PDB entry 1QBK | X-ray diffraction, 3.00 A resolution | chains B and C

Chain B:
Protein: Karyopherin BETA2
From: Homo sapiens
Notes: fragment: full-length protein
UniProt: Q92973 (TNPO1_HUMAN); numbering as in UniProt (aligned over 1-890)
Chain sequence (890 residues; each row starts with the number of its first residue):
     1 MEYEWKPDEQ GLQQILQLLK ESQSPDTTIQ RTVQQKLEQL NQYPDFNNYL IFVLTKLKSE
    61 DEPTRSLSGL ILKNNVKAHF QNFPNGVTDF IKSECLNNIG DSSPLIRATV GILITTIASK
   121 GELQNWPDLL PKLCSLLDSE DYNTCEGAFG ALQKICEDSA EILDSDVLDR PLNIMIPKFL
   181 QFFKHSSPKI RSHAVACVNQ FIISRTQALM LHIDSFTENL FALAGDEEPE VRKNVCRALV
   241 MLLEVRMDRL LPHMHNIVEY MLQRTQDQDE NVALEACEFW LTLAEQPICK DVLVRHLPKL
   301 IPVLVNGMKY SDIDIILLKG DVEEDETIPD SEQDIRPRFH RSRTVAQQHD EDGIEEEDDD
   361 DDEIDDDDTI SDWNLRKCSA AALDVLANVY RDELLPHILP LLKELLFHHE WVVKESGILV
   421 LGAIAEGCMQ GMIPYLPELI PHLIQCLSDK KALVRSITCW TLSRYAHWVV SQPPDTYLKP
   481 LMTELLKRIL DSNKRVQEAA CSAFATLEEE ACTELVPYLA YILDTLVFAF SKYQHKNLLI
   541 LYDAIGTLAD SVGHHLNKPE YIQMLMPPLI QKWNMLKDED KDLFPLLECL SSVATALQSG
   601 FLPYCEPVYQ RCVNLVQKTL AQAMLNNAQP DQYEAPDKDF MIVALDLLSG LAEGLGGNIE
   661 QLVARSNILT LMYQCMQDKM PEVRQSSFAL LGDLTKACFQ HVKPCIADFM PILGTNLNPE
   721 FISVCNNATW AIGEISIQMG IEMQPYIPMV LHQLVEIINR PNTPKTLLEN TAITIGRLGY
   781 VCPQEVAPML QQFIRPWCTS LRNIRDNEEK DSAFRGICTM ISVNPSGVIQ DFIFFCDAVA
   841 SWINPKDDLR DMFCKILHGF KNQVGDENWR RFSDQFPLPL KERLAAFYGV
Unresolved in the structure: 1-2, 167-169, 353-357
Sequence notes: conflict Thr217 (Ile in Q92973); modified residue (175, 210, 237, 247, 254, 261, 308, 429, 432, 482, 564, 566, 575, 624, 641, 672, 680, 710, 739, 743, 749, 789, 820, 852)
Modified residues: Mse175, Mse210, Mse241, Mse254, Mse261, Mse308, Mse429, Mse432, Mse482, Mse564, Mse566, Mse575, Mse624, Mse641, Mse672, Mse676, Mse680, Mse710, Mse739, Mse743, Mse749, Mse789, Mse820, Mse852 (selenomethionine; parent Met)
Swiss-Prot annotation at these positions:
  - site: Trp468 (Important for interaction with cargo nuclear localization signals)

Chain C:
Protein: RAN
From: Homo sapiens
Notes: fragment: full-length protein
UniProt: P62826 (RAN_HUMAN); residue numbers follow UniProt; this construct covers 1-216
Chain sequence (216 residues; numbered 1 to 216; the number before each row is that of its first residue):
     1 MAAQGEPQVQ FKLVLVGDGG TGKTTFVKRH LTGEFEKKYV ATLGVEVHPL VFHTNRGPIK
    61 FNVWDTAGQE KFGGLRDGYY IQAQCAIIMF DVTSRVTYKN VPNWHRDLVR VCENIPIVLC
   121 GNKVDIKDRK VKAKSIVFHR KKNLQYYDIS AKSNYNFEKP FLWLARKLIG DPNLEFVAMP
   181 ALAPPEVVMD PALAAQYEHD LEVAQTTALP DEDDDL
Unresolved in the structure: 1-7, 198-216
Sequence notes: conflict Arg129 (Ser in P62826); modified residue (89, 179, 189)
Modified residues: Mse89 (selenomethionine; parent Met); Mse179 (selenomethionine; parent Met); Mse189 (selenomethionine; parent Met)
Swiss-Prot annotation at these positions:
  - region: Lys37 to Val45 (Switch-I), Gly68 to Gln84 (Switch-II), Asp211 to Leu216 (Interaction with RANBP1)
  - binding site (GTP): Asp18 to Thr25, Glu36 to Thr42, Gly68, Asn122 to Asp125, Ser150 to Lys152
  - site: Gln69 (Essential for GTP hydrolysis)
  - modified residue: Ala2 (N-acetylalanine), Thr24 (Phosphothreonine), Lys37 (N6-acetyllysine), Lys60 (N6-acetyllysine), Lys71 (N6-acetyllysine), Lys99 (N6-acetyllysine), Lys134 (N6-acetyllysine), Lys159 (N6-acetyllysine)
  - cross-link (Glycyl lysine isopeptide (Lys-Gly)): Lys71 (interchain with G-Cter in SUMO2), Lys152 (interchain with G-Cter in SUMO2)
Bound ions: Mg2+: Thr24, Thr42 (together with GMP-PNP)
Small-molecule neighbours: GMP-PNP (GNP; phosphoaminophosphonic acid-guanylate ester): Asp18, Gly19, Gly20, Thr21, Gly22, Lys23, Thr24, Thr25, Phe35, Glu36, Lys37, Lys38, Tyr39, Val40, Ala41, Thr42, Thr66, Ala67, Gly68, Gln69, Asn122, Lys123, Asp125, Ile126, Ser150, Ala151, Lys152

Interface between chain B and chain C:
Contacting residue pairs (75):
  Leu19(B) with Leu75(C), hydrophobic
  Lys20(B) with Trp64(C)
  Ser22(B) with Val47(C)
  Gln23(B) with Val47(C), hydrogen bond (side chain-backbone)
  Ser24(B) with Glu46(C), hydrogen bond
  Thr27(B) with Gly44(C); Val45(C); Glu46(C), hydrogen bond
  Arg31(B) with Phe72(C)
  Gln34(B) with Phe72(C)
  Asp61(B) with Gln82(C)
  Arg65(B) with Trp64(C); Gly78(C), hydrogen bond (side chain-backbone); Ile81(C), hydrogen bond (side chain-backbone); Gln82(C)
  Leu72(B) with Arg76(C), hydrogen bond (backbone-side chain); Asp77(C)
  Lys73(B) with Gly74(C)
  Asn75(B) with Arg76(C), hydrogen bond
  Val76(B) with Gly74(C)
  Ile114(B) with Arg110(C)
  Ile117(B) with Arg110(C)
  Glu161(B) with Arg110(C)
  Ser165(B) with Arg106(C); Arg110(C), hydrogen bond
  Leu274(B) with Asn143(C)
  Glu275(B) with Lys141(C), salt bridge
  Glu278(B) with Arg140(C), salt bridge; Lys141(C), salt bridge
  Phe279(B) with Lys141(C)
  Ile315(B) with Pro172(C), hydrophobic; Asn173(C)
  Lys319(B) with Arg166(C); Glu175(C)
  Glu332(B) with Ser153(C); Asn154(C), hydrogen bond
  Gln333(B) with Asn154(C); Tyr155(C); Asn156(C), hydrogen bond (backbone-backbone); Phe157(C); Glu158(C)
  Ile335(B) with Tyr155(C)
  Arg336(B) with Arg129(C); Asp148(C), salt bridge; Tyr155(C), hydrogen bond
  Pro337(B) with Val124(C); Asp125(C); Tyr155(C)
  Phe339(B) with Val124(C); Asp125(C); Ile126(C); Lys127(C)
  His340(B) with Lys127(C), hydrogen bond (backbone-side chain)
  Glu363(B) with Lys132(C); Lys134(C), hydrogen bond (backbone-side chain)
  Ile364(B) with Lys132(C)
  Asp366(B) with Lys132(C); Ala133(C); Lys134(C)
  Asp367(B) with Asp148(C)
  Ile370(B) with Ala133(C), hydrophobic; His139(C), hydrogen bond (backbone-side chain); Tyr146(C), hydrophobic; Asp148(C)
  Ser371(B) with Gln145(C), hydrogen bond (backbone-side chain); Tyr146(C), hydrogen bond (side chain-backbone)
  Trp373(B) with His139(C); Arg140(C); Asn143(C), hydrogen bond; Leu144(C); Gln145(C)
  Lys377(B) with Arg140(C), hydrogen bond (backbone-side chain)
  Cys378(B) with Arg140(C)
  Asp639(B) with Lys127(C), salt bridge
  Glu682(B) with Lys127(C), salt bridge
Also at the interface, not in a pair above, chain B (50 interface residues in all): Thr64, Gly69, Asn271, Ile316, Asp334, Arg341, Asp365, Ala381
Also at the interface, not in a pair above, chain C (44 interface residues in all): Gly73, Tyr79, Tyr147

Summary:
50 residues of chain B face 44 of chain C across their interface, with 18 hydrogen bonds and 6 salt bridges.
Among the polar pairs are Glu275(B)-Lys141(C), Glu278(B)-Arg140(C) and Glu278(B)-Lys141(C). Chain C binds
GMP-PNP. Curated annotation (UniProt) lists 23 GTP-binding residues on chain C.
Here chain B is Karyopherin BETA2 and chain C is RAN, both from Homo sapiens. Entry 1QBK (Structure of the
karyopherin BETA2-ran gppnhp nuclear transport complex) was determined by X-ray diffraction.
